PDB entry 5LOV | X-ray diffraction, 2.40 A resolution | chains A and F of the 6 polymer chains in the assembly

Chain A:
Molecule: Tubulin alpha-1B chain
From: Bos taurus
UniProt: P81947 (TBA1B_BOVIN); residue numbers follow UniProt; this construct covers 1-451
Chain sequence (451 residues; each row starts with the number of its first residue):
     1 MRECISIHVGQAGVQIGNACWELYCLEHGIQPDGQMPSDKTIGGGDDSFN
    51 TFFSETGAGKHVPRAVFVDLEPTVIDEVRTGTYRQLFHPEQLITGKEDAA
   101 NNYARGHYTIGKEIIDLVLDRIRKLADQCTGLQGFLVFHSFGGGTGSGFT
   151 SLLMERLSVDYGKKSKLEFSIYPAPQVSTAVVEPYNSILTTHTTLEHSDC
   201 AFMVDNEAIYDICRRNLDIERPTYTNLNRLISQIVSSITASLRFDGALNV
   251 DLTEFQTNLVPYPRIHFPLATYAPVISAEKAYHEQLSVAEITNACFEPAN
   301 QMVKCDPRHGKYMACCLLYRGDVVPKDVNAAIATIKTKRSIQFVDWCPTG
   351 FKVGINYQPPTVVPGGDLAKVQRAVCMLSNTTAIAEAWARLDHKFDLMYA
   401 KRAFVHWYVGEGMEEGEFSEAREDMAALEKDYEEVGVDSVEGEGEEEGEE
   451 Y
Unresolved in the structure: 438-451
Bound ions: Ca2+: Asp-39, Thr-41, Gly-44, Glu-55; Mg2+: Glu-71, Asp-98 (together with GTP)
Ligand contacts: GTP (guanosine-5'-triphosphate): Val-9, Gly-10, Gln-11, Ala-12, Gln-15, Ile-16, Asp-69, Asp-98, Ala-99, Ala-100, Asn-101, Ser-140, Gly-142, Gly-143, Gly-144, Thr-145, Gly-146, Ile-171, Pro-173, Val-177, Ser-178, Thr-179, Glu-183, Asn-206, Tyr-224, Leu-227, Asn-228, Ile-231

Chain F:
Molecule: Tubulin-tyrosine ligase
From: Gallus gallus
UniProt: E1BQ43 (E1BQ43_CHICK); numbering as in UniProt (aligned over 1-378)
Chain sequence (384 residues; numbered 1 to 384; the number before each row is that of its first residue):
     1 MYTFVVRDENSSVYAEVSRLLLATGQWKRLRKDNPRFNLMLGERNRLPFG
    51 RLGHEPGLVQLVNYYRGADKLCRKASLVKLIKTSPELSESCTWFPESYVI
   101 YPTNLKTPVAPAQNGIRHLINNTRTDEREVFLAAYNRRREGREGNVWIAK
   151 SSAGAKGEGILISSEASELLDFIDEQGQVHVIQKYLEKPLLLEPGHRKFD
   201 IRSWVLVDHLYNIYLYREGVLRTSSEPYNSANFQDKTCHLTNHCIQKEYS
   251 KNYGRYEEGNEMFFEEFNQYLMDALNTTLENSILLQIKHIIRSCLMCIEP
   301 AISTKHLHYQSFQLFGFDFMVDEELKVWLIEVNGAPACAQKLYAELCQGI
   351 VDVAISSVFPLADTGQKTSQPTSIFIKLHHHHHH
Unresolved in the structure: 104-124, 138-143, 150-161, 172-180, 224-226, 232-251, 255-256, 363-371, 381-384
Sequence notes: expression tag (379-384)
Ligand contacts: AMP-PCP (ACP; phosphomethylphosphonic acid adenylate ester): Lys-74, Ile-148, Gln-183, Lys-184, Tyr-185, Leu-186, Lys-198, Asp-200, Asp-318, Met-320, Ile-330, Glu-331, Asn-333

Interface between chain A and chain F:
Residue-residue contacts (21):
  Gln-176(A) with Pro-56(F)
  Glu-207(A) with His-54(F), salt bridge
  Glu-297(A) with His-306(F), salt bridge
  Lys-304(A) with His-54(F)
  Cys-305(A) with His-308(F)
  Asp-306(A) with Arg-66(F)
  Arg-308(A) with Pro-300(F), hydrogen bond (side chain-backbone); Ala-301(F), hydrogen bond (side chain-backbone); Ile-302(F); Ser-303(F), hydrogen bond (side chain-backbone)
  His-309(A) with Arg-66(F), hydrogen bond (side chain-backbone); Gly-67(F); Ala-301(F)
  Lys-338(A) with Pro-300(F)
  Ser-340(A) with Pro-300(F); Ala-301(F)
  Glu-386(A) with Gly-50(F); Arg-66(F), salt bridge
  Arg-390(A) with Gly-50(F); His-54(F)
  His-393(A) with Arg-51(F)
Other interface residues (no listed pair), chain A (16 interface residues in all): Pro-175, Pro-298, Ala-299
Other interface residues (no listed pair), chain F (15 interface residues in all): Gly-53, Gly-57, Leu-307

Summary:
16 residues of chain A and 15 residues of chain F are in contact; the contacts include 4 hydrogen bonds and 3
salt bridges. Among the polar pairs are Glu-207(A)/His-54(F), Glu-297(A)/His-306(F) and Glu-386(A)/Arg-66(F).
Chain A binds GTP. Chain F binds AMP-PCP.
Here chain A is Tubulin alpha-1B chain (Bos taurus) and chain F is Tubulin-tyrosine ligase (Gallus gallus).
Entry 5LOV (DZ-2384 tubulin complex) was determined by X-ray diffraction.
